Entry 7SEZ (X-ray diffraction, 1.70 A resolution); this record covers chain A.

Chain A:
Protein: DNA repair NTP-phosphohydrolase
Source organism: Vaccinia virus Western Reserve
UniProtKB: L7QJE0 (L7QJE0_9POXV); numbering as in UniProt (aligned over 1-213)
Sequence (221 residues; row label = number of the first residue in the row):
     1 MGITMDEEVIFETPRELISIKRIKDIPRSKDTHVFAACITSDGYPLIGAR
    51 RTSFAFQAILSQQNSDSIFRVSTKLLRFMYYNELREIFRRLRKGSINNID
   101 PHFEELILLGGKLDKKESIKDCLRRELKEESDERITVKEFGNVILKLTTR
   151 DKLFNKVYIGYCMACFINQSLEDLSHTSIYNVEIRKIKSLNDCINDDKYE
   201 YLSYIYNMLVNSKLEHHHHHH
Disordered / not traced: 1-2, 213-221
Differences from the reference sequence: expression tag (214-221)
Metal / ion sites: Na+ site 1 near D100 (its only coordinating residue here); Na+ site 2: R134, Q169; Na+ site 3 near I159 (its only coordinating residue here); Na+ site 4 near Y201 (its only coordinating residue here)
Ligand contacts: 7N-methyl-8-hydroguanosine-5'-diphosphate (M7G): E16, H33, F35, R50, F54, Q57, K112, T149, D151, F154, Y158, I159
Reported in the primary citation:
  - binding site for 7N-methyl-8-hydroguanosine-5'-diphosphate: E16, F54, D151, Y158
  - mutagenesis - F54A, Y158A (98-fold): decreased catalytic activity on methylated RNA
  - specificity-determining residues: F54, Y158
  - mutagenesis - Y158A: abolished binding to 5'-monophosphate RNA
  - mutagenesis - F54A: decreased binding to 5' monophosphate RNA
  - catalytic residues: E126 (proposed by the authors, not directly observed)

Overview:
Chain A binds 7N-methyl-8-hydroguanosine-5'-diphosphate. The Na+ site 2 is built by R134 and Q169. The paper
reports the catalytic residue E126; F54A and Y158A reduce catalytic activity on methylated RNA.
Chain A is DNA repair NTP-phosphohydrolase (Vaccinia virus Western Reserve); the structure, Crystal structure
of Vaccinia Virus decapping enzyme D9 in complex with m7GDP, was determined by X-ray diffraction (same
publication as 7SF0).
